Entry 6PUF (X-ray diffraction, 1.92 A resolution); this record covers chains G and H of the 4 polymer chains in the assembly.

[Chain G]
Protein: Human TCR alpha chain
Source organism: Homo sapiens
Sequence (204 residues; each row starts with the number of its first residue; numbering starts at 0):
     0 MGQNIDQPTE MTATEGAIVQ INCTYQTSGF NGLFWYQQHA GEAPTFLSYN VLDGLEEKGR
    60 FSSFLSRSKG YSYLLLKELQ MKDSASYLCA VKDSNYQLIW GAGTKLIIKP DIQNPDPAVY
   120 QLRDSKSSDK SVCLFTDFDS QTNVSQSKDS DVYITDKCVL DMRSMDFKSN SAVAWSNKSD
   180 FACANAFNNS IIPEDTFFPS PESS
Unresolved in the structure: 0-1, 202-203
Cystine bridges: C22-C88, C132-C182

[Chain H]
Protein: Human TCR beta chain
Source organism: Homo sapiens
Sequence (246 residues; each row starts with the number of its first residue; numbering starts at 0):
     0 MNAGVTQTPK FQVLKTGQSM TLQCAQDMNH NSMYWYRQDP GMGLRLIYYS ASEGTTDKGE
    60 VPNGYNVSRL NKREFSLRLE SAAPSQTSVY FCASSVWTGE GSGELFFGEG SRLTVLEDLK
   120 NVFPPEVAVF EPSEAEISHT QKATLVCLAT GFYPDHVELS WWVNGKEVHS GVCTDPQPLK
   180 EQPALNDSRY ALSSRLRVSA TFWQNPRNHF RCQVQFYGLS ENDEWTQDRA KPVTQIVSAE
   240 AWGRAD
Unresolved in the structure: 0
Cystine bridges: C23-C91, C146-C211
Metal / ion sites: Na+: Y47, P61, Y64

[How chain G and chain H interact]
Contacting residue pairs (87; chain G residue first):
  F33(G) with G100(H); S101(H); G102(H); E103(H)
  Y35(G) with E103(H); L104(H), hydrogen bond (side chain-backbone)
  Q37(G) with Q37(H), hydrogen bond; F90(H)
  E41(G) with F90(H)
  A42(G) with F90(H), hydrophobic; F106(H), hydrophobic; G107(H)
  P43(G) with F106(H)
  F45(G) with E103(H)
  Y48(G) with G100(H); S101(H)
  K91(G) with E99(H), hydrogen bond (side chain-backbone); G100(H), hydrogen bond (side chain-backbone); G102(H), hydrogen bond (side chain-backbone)
  L97(G) with L104(H), hydrophobic
  W99(G) with Y35(H), hydrogen bond; G42(H); L43(H); L104(H), hydrophobic; F106(H), hydrophobic
  G100(G) with G42(H)
  A101(G) with M41(H); G42(H)
  D115(G) with H138(H), salt bridge; T139(H)
  Y119(G) with S132(H); A134(H); E135(H); H138(H); T139(H)
  Q120(G) with S132(H)
  L121(G) with F129(H); E130(H); T143(H); V145(H), hydrophobic
  R122(G) with F129(H); E130(H), hydrogen bond (backbone-backbone); P131(H)
  S124(G) with V128(H); F129(H)
  S127(G) with A127(H); F129(H)
  K129(G) with F129(H); L147(H); T149(H)
  V131(G) with F129(H), hydrophobic; L147(H), hydrophobic
  L133(G) with T143(H)
  D136(G) with T139(H); R196(H), salt bridge
  Y152(G) with E180(H)
  I153(G) with L178(H)
  T154(G) with D174(H); S192(H), hydrogen bond; R194(H)
  D155(G) with R194(H)
  C157(G) with C172(H), disulfide; T173(H); R194(H)
  V158(G) with C172(H), hydrogen bond (backbone-side chain)
  L159(G) with G170(H); C172(H), hydrophobic; R196(H)
  D160(G) with S169(H); G170(H), hydrogen bond (backbone-backbone)
  M161(G) with K141(H); R196(H); V197(H); S198(H)
  R162(G) with S169(H), hydrogen bond (backbone-side chain)
  M164(G) with K141(H)
  F166(G) with K141(H); R196(H)
  S168(G) with R196(H), hydrogen bond
  S170(G) with R194(H), hydrogen bond
  A171(G) with R194(H)
  V172(G) with R194(H)
  W174(G) with L147(H), hydrophobic; T149(H); A190(H), hydrophobic
  F196(G) with H138(H)
  P198(G) with A134(H), hydrophobic
Also at the interface, not in a pair above, chain G (48 interface residues in all): N30, L87, Y95, D123, T135
Also at the interface, not in a pair above, chain H (47 interface residues in all): G40, G98, E108, L144, V171
Cross-chain cystine bridges: C157(G)-C172(H)

[In short]
48 residues of chain G face 47 of chain H across their interface; the contacts include 1 disulfide bond, 13
hydrogen bonds and 2 salt bridges. Polar contacts include D115(G)-H138(H), D136(G)-R196(H) and Y35(G)-L104(H).
Y47(H), P61(H) and Y64(H) coordinate Na+.
Here chain G is Human TCR alpha chain and chain H is Human TCR beta chain, both from Homo sapiens. Entry 6PUF
(Structure of human MAIT A-F7 TCR in complex with human MR1-5'D-5-OP-RU) was determined by X-ray diffraction
together with 6PUC, 6PUD, 6PUE, 6PUG, 6PUH, 6PUI and 4 further entries from the same study.
